5DJ2 - chains A and B of the 3 polymer chains in the assembly; structure by X-ray diffraction, 2.56 A resolution.

Chain A:
Molecule: Ig gamma-1 chain C region
Source organism: Homo sapiens
UniProtKB: P01857 (IGHG1_HUMAN); residues 221-447 here correspond to UniProt positions 104-330 (UniProt number = residue number - 117)
Sequence (227 residues; each row starts with the number of its first residue):
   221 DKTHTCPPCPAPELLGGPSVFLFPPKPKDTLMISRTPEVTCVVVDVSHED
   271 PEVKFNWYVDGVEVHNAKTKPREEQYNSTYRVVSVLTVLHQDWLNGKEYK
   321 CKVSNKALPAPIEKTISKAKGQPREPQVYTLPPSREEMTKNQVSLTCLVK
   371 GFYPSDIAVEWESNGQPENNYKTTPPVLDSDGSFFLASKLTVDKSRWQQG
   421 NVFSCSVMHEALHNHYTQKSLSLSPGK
Not modelled in the structure: 221-236, 445-447
Disulfide bonds: C261-C321, C367-C425
Glycans and other covalent adducts: glycan linked to N297
Construct notes: variant E356 (Asp239 in P01857), M358 (Leu241 in P01857); engineered mutation A407 (Tyr290 in P01857)
Curated features (UniProtKB/Swiss-Prot):
  - glycosylation: N297 (N-linked (GlcNAc...) (complex) asparagine)

Chain B:
Molecule: Ig gamma-1 chain C region
Source organism: Homo sapiens
UniProtKB: P01857 (IGHG1_HUMAN); residues 221-447 here correspond to UniProt positions 104-330 (UniProt number = residue number - 117)
Sequence (240 residues; each row starts with the number of its first residue):
   208 HHHHHHHHSGSGSDKTHTCPPCPAPELLGGPSVFLFPPKPKDTLEASRTP
   258 EVTCVVVDVSHEDPEVKFNWYVDGVEVHNAKTKPREEQYNSTYRVVSVLT
   308 VLHQDWLNGKEYKCKVSNKALPAPIEKTISKAKGQPREPQVYTLPPSREE
   358 MTKNQVSLVCLVKGFYPSDIAVEWESNGQPENNYKTTPPVLDSDGSFFLY
   408 SVLTVDKSRWQQGNVFSCSVMHEALHNAYTQKSLSLSPGK
Not modelled in the structure: 208-236, 444-447
Disulfide bonds: C261-C321, C367-C425
Glycans and other covalent adducts: glycan linked to N297
Construct notes: expression tag (208-220); engineered mutation E252 (Met135 in P01857), A253 (Ile136 in P01857), V366 (Thr249 in P01857), V409 (Lys292 in P01857), A435 (His318 in P01857); variant E356 (Asp239 in P01857), M358 (Leu241 in P01857)
Curated features (UniProtKB/Swiss-Prot):
  - glycosylation: N297 (N-linked (GlcNAc...) (complex) asparagine)
Reported in the primary citation:
  - mutagenesis - K409V: decreased binding to AA homodimer

Chain A / chain B interface:
Pairs across the interface (39):
  Q347(A) with K360(B)
  Y349(A) with S354(B); E356(B); E357(B); K360(B)
  L351(A) with L351(B), hydrophobic; P352(B)
  P352(A) with L351(B)
  S354(A) with Y349(B)
  E356(A) with Y349(B)
  E357(A) with Y349(B); K370(B)
  K360(A) with Q347(B); Y349(B)
  S364(A) with L368(B); K370(B)
  T366(A) with L351(B); Y407(B), hydrogen bond
  L368(A) with S364(B)
  K370(A) with S364(B), hydrogen bond; T411(B)
  N390(A) with S400(B)
  K392(A) with L398(B); D399(B); S400(B); F405(B)
  T394(A) with T394(B); V397(B)
  V397(A) with T394(B)
  L398(A) with K392(B)
  D399(A) with K392(B)
  F405(A) with K392(B); V409(B), hydrophobic
  A407(A) with Y407(B), hydrophobic
  K409(A) with L368(B); D399(B), salt bridge; F405(B); Y407(B)
  K439(A) with E356(B), salt bridge
Also at the interface, not in a pair above, chain A (28 interface residues in all): V348, T350, T393, P395, S400, S408
Also at the interface, not in a pair above, chain B (25 interface residues in all): T350, V366, N390, P395

Summary:
28 residues of chain A and 25 residues of chain B are in contact, with 2 hydrogen bonds and 2 salt bridges.
Among the polar pairs are K409(A)-D399(B), K439(A)-E356(B) and T366(A)-Y407(B). From the paper: K409V of chain
B reduces binding to AA homodimer.
Chain A is Ig gamma-1 chain C region and chain B is Ig gamma-1 chain C region, both from Homo sapiens; the
structure, Fc Heterodimer Design 7.4 Y407A + T366V/K409V, was determined by X-ray diffraction together with
5DI8, 5DJ0, 5DJ6, 5DJ8, 5DJA, 5DJC and 10 further entries from the same study.
